PDB entry 6VM4 | electron microscopy, 7.08 A resolution (low resolution: residue-level contacts below are approximate; hydrogen-bond / salt-bridge calls are withheld) | chains I and J of the 26 polymer chains in the assembly

Chain I:
Protein: ATP synthase subunit b, chloroplastic
Source organism: Spinacia oleracea
UniProtKB: P06453 (ATPF_SPIOL); residues 1-184 here = UniProt positions 1-184
Amino-acid sequence (184 residues; each row starts with the number of its first residue):
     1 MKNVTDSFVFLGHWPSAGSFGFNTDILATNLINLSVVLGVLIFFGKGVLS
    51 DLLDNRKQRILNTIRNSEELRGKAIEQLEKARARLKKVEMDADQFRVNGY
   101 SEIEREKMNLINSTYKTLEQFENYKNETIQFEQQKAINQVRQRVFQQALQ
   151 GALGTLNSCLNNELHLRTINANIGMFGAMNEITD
Disordered / not traced: 1-28, 183-184

Chain J:
Protein: ATP synthase subunit b', chloroplastic
Source organism: Spinacia oleracea
UniProtKB: P31853 (ATPX_SPIOL); residues 1-222 here = UniProt positions 1-222
Amino-acid sequence (222 residues; each row starts with the number of its first residue):
     1 MANMLVASSSKTLPTTTTTTITPKPKFPLLKTPLLKLSPPQLPPLKHLNL
    51 SVLKSAAITATPLTLSFLLPYPSLAEEIEKASLFDFNLTLPIIMAEFLFL
   101 MFALDKIYYTPLGDFMDKRDASIKEQLSGVKDTSSEVKQLEEQANAVMRA
   151 ARAEISAALNKMKKETQLEVEAKLAEGRKKIEVELQEALGSLEQQKEDTI
   201 KSLDSQISALSDDIVKKVLPVS
Disordered / not traced: 1-84, 221-222

How chain I and chain J interact:
Residue-residue contacts (22; chain I residue first):
  Ser67(I) - Gln126(J)
  Ser67(I) - Leu127(J)
  Ser67(I) - Val130(J)
  Leu70(I) - Val130(J)
  Arg71(I) - Val130(J)
  Arg71(I) - Thr133(J)
  Ala74(I) - Thr133(J)
  Ala74(I) - Ser134(J)
  Ala74(I) - Val137(J)
  Leu78(I) - Val137(J)
  Ala81(I) - Glu141(J)
  Ala81(I) - Ala144(J)
  Leu85(I) - Ala144(J)
  Val88(I) - Met148(J)
  Ala92(I) - Ala151(J)
  Ala92(I) - Arg152(J)
  Ala92(I) - Ile155(J)
  Arg96(I) - Ile155(J)
  Thr114(I) - Leu174(J)
  Ala148(I) - Ser211(J)
  Ala148(I) - Ile214(J)
  Ala152(I) - Val215(J)
Also at the interface, not in a pair above, chain I (21 interface residues in all): Ile64, Gln77, Phe95, Gly99, Ile103, Lys107, Gln147, Thr155
Also at the interface, not in a pair above, chain J (22 interface residues in all): Ile123, Gly129, Leu140, Leu159, Thr166, Leu210

Overview:
21 residues of chain I and 22 residues of chain J are in contact.
Here chain I is ATP synthase subunit b, chloroplastic and chain J is ATP synthase subunit b', chloroplastic,
both from Spinacia oleracea. Entry 6VM4 (Chloroplast ATP synthase (C2, CF1FO)) was determined by electron
microscopy together with 6VM1, 6VMB, 6VMD, 6VMG, 6VOF, 6VOG and 8 further entries from the same study.
